1B39 - chain A; structure by X-ray diffraction, 2.10 A resolution.

== Chain A ==
Molecule: Protein (cell division protein kinase 2)
From: Homo sapiens
Notes: EC 2.7.1.37; fragment: intact
Reference sequence: P24941 (CDK2_HUMAN); numbering as in UniProt (aligned over 1-298)
Amino-acid sequence (299 residues; numbered 0 to 298; the number before each row is that of its first residue; numbering starts at 0):
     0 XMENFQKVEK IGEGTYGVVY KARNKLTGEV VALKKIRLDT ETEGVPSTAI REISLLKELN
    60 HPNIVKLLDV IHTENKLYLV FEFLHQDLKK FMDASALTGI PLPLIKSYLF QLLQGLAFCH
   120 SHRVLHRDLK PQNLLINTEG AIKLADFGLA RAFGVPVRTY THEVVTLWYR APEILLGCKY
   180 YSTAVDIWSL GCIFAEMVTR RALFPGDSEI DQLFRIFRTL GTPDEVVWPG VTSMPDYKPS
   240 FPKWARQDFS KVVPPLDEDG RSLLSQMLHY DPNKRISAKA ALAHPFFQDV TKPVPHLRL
Disordered / not traced: 36-43
Modified / non-standard residues: ACE (acetyl group) at position 0
Ion coordination: Mg2+: Asn132, Asp145 (together with ATP)
Small-molecule neighbours: ATP (adenosine-5'-triphosphate): Ile10, Gly11, Glu12, Gly13, Thr14, Tyr15, Gly16, Val18, Ala31, Lys33, Val64, Phe80, Glu81, Phe82, Leu83, Asp86, Asp127, Lys129, Gln131, Asn132, Leu134, Asp145
Curated features (UniProtKB/Swiss-Prot):
  - active site: Asp127 (Proton acceptor)
  - binding site (ATP): Ile10 to Val18, Lys33, Glu81 to Leu83, Asp86, Lys129 to Asn132, Asp145
  - binding site (Mg(2+)): Asn132, Asp145
  - site (CDK7 binding): Lys9, Lys88, Lys89, Leu166
  - modified residue: Met1 (N-acetylmethionine), Lys6 (N6-acetyllysine), Thr14 (Phosphothreonine), Tyr15 (Phosphotyrosine), Tyr19 (Phosphotyrosine), Thr160 (Phosphothreonine)
  - natural variant: Pro45 (P45L: In a glioblastoma multiforme sample)
  - mutagenesis: Lys9 (K9F: Reduced phosphorylation by CAK), Thr14 (T14A: 2-fold increase in activity), Tyr15 (Y15F: 2-fold increase in activity), Lys88 to Lys89 (Reduced phosphorylation by CAK), Thr160 (T160A: Abolishes activity), Leu166 (L166R: Reduced phosphorylation by CAK and reduced kinase activity)
What the authors report for this chain:
  - post-translational modification sites: Thr160
  - conformationally variable residues (order/disorder transition): Glu8 to Val18, Gly153 to Val164

== Summary ==
Bound to chain A: ATP. Asn132 and Asp145 form the Mg2+ site. Curated annotation (UniProt) lists active-site
residue Asp127, 19 ATP-binding residues, Mg2+-binding residues Asn132 and Asp145 and 7 mutagenesis sites. The
paper reports a modification site at Thr160; conformational variability at Glu8 and Gly153.
Chain A is Protein (cell division protein kinase 2) (Homo sapiens); the structure, Human cyclin-dependent
kinase 2 phosphorylated on thr 160, was determined by X-ray diffraction, deposited together with 1B38.
